Entry 4ASU (X-ray diffraction, 2.60 A resolution); this record covers chains F and G of the 9 polymer chains in the assembly.

Chain F:
Molecule: ATP synthase subunit beta, mitochondrial
Source organism: Bos taurus
Notes: EC 3.6.3.14
UniProt: P00829 (ATPB_BOVIN); residues -1 to 478 here correspond to UniProt positions 49-528 (UniProt number = residue number + 50)
Chain sequence (480 residues; numbered -1 to 478; the number before each row is that of its first residue; numbers below 1 keep their minus sign (Gln-1 is residue -1)):
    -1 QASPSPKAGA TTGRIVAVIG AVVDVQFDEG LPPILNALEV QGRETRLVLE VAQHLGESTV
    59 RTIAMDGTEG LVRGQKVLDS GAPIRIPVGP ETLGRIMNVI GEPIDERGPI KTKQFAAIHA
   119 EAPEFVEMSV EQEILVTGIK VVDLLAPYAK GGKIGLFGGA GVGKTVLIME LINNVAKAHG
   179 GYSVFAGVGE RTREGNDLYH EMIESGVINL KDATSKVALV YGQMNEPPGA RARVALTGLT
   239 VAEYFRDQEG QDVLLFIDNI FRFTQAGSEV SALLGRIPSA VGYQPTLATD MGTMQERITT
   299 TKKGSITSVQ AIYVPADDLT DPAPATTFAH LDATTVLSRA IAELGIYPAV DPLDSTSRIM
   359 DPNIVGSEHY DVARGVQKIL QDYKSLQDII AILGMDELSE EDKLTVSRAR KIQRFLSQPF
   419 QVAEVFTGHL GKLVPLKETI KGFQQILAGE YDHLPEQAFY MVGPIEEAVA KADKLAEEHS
Unresolved in the structure: -1 to 8, 475-478
Ion coordination: Mg2+: Thr163 (together with ADP)
Small-molecule neighbours:
  - ADP (adenosine-5'-diphosphate), molecule 1: Gly157, Ala158, Gly159, Val160, Gly161, Lys162, Thr163, Val164, Arg189, Tyr345, Pro346, Phe418, Ala421, Phe424, Thr425
  - ADP, molecule 2: Ser355, Asp359, Tyr368
UniProt features mapped onto this chain:
  - binding site (ADP): Gly159, Val160, Gly161, Lys162, Thr163, Val164
  - binding site (ATP): Gly159, Gly161, Lys162, Thr163, Val164, Arg189
  - binding site (phosphate): Gly159, Val160, Gly161, Lys162, Thr163
  - binding site (Mg(2+)): Thr163, Glu188
  - modified residue: Lys74 (N6-acetyllysine), Lys111 (N6-acetyllysine), Lys148 (N6-acetyllysine), Lys209 (N6-acetyllysine), Lys214 (N6-acetyllysine), Thr262 (Phosphothreonine), Ser365 (Phosphoserine), Lys376 (N6-acetyllysine), Ser383 (Phosphoserine), Lys430 (N6-acetyllysine), Lys435 (N6-acetyllysine), Lys472 (N6-acetyllysine)
  - glycosylation: Ser56 (O-linked (GlcNAc) serine)
Reported in the primary citation:
  - binding site for ADP: Tyr345, Phe424
  - catalytic residues: Glu188 (citing earlier work)
  - Mg2+ coordination: Thr163

Chain G:
Molecule: ATP synthase subunit gamma, mitochondrial
Source organism: Bos taurus
UniProt: P05631 (ATPG_BOVIN); residues 1-273 here correspond to UniProt positions 323-595 (UniProt number = residue number + 322)
Chain sequence (273 residues; each row starts with the number of its first residue):
     1 ATLKDITRRL KSIKNIQKIT KSMKMVAAAK YARAERELKP ARVYGVGSLA LYEKADIKTP
    61 EDKKKHLIIG VSSDRGLCGA IHSSVAKQMK SEAANLAAAG KEVKIIGVGD KIRSILHRTH
   121 SDQFLVTFKE VGRRPPTFGD ASVIALELLN SGYEFDEGSI IFNRFRSVIS YKTEEKPIFS
   181 LDTISSAESM SIYDDIDADV LRNYQEYSLA NIIYYSLKES TTSEQSARMT AMDNASKNAS
   241 EMIDKLTLTF NRTRQAVITK ELIEIISGAA ALD
Unresolved in the structure: 48-66, 87-104, 117-126, 149-158, 174-205, 271-273

Interface between chain F and chain G:
Residue-residue contacts - 13 pairs, chain F then chain G:
  Asp386(F) with Arg9(G), salt bridge
  Ala389(F) with Asn238(G), hydrogen bond (backbone-side chain); Met242(G), hydrophobic
  Ile390(F) with Ile16(G), hydrophobic; Ala235(G); Asn238(G), hydrogen bond (backbone-side chain); Ala239(G), hydrophobic; Met242(G), hydrophobic
  Leu391(F) with Leu77(G), hydrophobic
  Glu395(F) with Leu77(G), hydrogen bond (side chain-backbone); Cys78(G); Gly79(G)
  Glu398(F) with Ser114(G)
Also at the interface, not in a pair above, chain F (7 interface residues in all): Pro276
Also at the interface, not in a pair above, chain G (13 interface residues in all): Gly76, Met232, Ser267

Overview:
7 residues of chain F face 13 of chain G across their interface, with 3 hydrogen bonds and 1 salt bridge.
Polar pairs include Asp386(F)-Arg9(G), Ala389(F)-Asn238(G) and Ile390(F)-Asn238(G). Ligands of chain F: ADP.
The paper reports the catalytic residue Glu188(F); a binding site for ADP at Tyr345(F) and Phe424(F).
Chain F is ATP synthase subunit beta, mitochondrial and chain G is ATP synthase subunit gamma, mitochondrial,
both from Bos taurus; the structure, F1-ATPase in which all three catalytic sites contain bound nucleotide,
with magnesium ion released in the ..., was determined by X-ray diffraction.
